6M99 - chains E and G of the 12 polymer chains in the assembly; structure by electron microscopy, 3.40 A resolution.

Chain E (and G):
Name: VP3
From: Grass carp reovirus
Notes: chain G of this document is another copy of the same molecule, construct and numbering; everything in this record applies to it too
Reference sequence: Q9E3V8 (Q9E3V8_9REOV); residues 1-1214 here = UniProt positions 1-1214
Sequence (1214 residues; each row starts with the number of its first residue):
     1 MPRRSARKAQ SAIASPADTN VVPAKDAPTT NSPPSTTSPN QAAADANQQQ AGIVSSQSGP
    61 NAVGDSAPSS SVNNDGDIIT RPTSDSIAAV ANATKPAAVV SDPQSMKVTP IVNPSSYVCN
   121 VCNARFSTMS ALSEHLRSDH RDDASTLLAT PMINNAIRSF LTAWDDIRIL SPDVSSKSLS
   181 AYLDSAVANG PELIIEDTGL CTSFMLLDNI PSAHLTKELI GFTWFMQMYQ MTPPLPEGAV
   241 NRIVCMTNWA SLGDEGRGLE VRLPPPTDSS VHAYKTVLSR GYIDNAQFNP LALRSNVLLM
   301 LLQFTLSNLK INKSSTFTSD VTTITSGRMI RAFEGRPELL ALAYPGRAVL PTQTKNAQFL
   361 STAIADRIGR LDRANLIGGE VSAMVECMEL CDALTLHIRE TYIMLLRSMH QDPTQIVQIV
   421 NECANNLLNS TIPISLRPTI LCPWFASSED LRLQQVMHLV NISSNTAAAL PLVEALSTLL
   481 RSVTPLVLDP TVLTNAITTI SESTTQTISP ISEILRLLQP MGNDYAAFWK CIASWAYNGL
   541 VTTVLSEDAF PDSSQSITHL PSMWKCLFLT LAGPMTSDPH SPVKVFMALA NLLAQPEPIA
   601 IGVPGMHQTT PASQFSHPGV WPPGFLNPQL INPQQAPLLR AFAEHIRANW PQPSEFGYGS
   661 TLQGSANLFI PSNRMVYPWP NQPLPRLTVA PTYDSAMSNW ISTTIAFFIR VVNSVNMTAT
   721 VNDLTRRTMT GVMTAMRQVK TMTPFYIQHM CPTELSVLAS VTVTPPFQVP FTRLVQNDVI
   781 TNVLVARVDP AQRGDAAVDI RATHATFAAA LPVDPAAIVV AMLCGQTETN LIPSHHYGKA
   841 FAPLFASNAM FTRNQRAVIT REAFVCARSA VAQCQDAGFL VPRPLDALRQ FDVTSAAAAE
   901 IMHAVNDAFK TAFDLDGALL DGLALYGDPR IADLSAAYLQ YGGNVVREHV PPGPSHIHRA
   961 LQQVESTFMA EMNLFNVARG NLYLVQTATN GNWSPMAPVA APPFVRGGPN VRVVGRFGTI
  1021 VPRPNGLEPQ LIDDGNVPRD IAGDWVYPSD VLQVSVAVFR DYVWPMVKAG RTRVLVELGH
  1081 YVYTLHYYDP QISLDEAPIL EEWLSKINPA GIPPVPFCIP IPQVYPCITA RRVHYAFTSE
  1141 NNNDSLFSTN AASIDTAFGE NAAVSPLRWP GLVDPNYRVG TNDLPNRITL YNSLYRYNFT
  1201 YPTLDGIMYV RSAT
Unresolved in the structure: 1-147, 1212-1214 (chain G: 1-150, 1212-1214)

Chain E / chain G interface:
Pairs across the interface (57):
  Asn154(E) - Phe160(G)
  Arg158(E) - Trp164(G)
  Leu161(E) - Leu161(G)  hydrophobic
  Arg168(E) - Arg158(G)
  Thr505(E) - Glu502(G)
  Thr505(E) - Ser503(G)
  Thr505(E) - Thr504(G)  hydrogen bond (backbone-backbone)
  Thr505(E) - Thr505(G)
  Gln506(E) - Ser501(G)
  Gln506(E) - Glu502(G)  hydrogen bond (side chain-backbone)
  Gln506(E) - Ser503(G)
  Thr507(E) - Glu502(G)  hydrogen bond (side chain-backbone)
  Thr507(E) - Thr504(G)
  Ile508(E) - Thr498(G)
  Ile508(E) - Thr499(G)
  Ile508(E) - Ile500(G)
  Ile508(E) - Ser501(G)
  Ser553(E) - Lys740(G)
  Ser554(E) - Val492(G)
  Ser554(E) - Gln826(G)
  Gln555(E) - Val492(G)  hydrogen bond (side chain-backbone)
  Gln555(E) - Asn495(G)
  Gln555(E) - Ala496(G)
  Gln555(E) - Lys740(G)  hydrogen bond (backbone-side chain)
  Ser556(E) - Gln738(G)  hydrogen bond (side chain-backbone)
  Ser556(E) - Lys740(G)  hydrogen bond
  His559(E) - Asn495(G)  hydrogen bond
  His559(E) - Thr499(G)
  Asn591(E) - Lys740(G)
  Leu592(E) - Lys740(G)  hydrogen bond (backbone-side chain)
  Ala594(E) - Tyr693(G)  hydrophobic
  Ala594(E) - Lys740(G)
  Gln595(E) - Tyr693(G)
  Gln595(E) - Ser702(G)  hydrogen bond
  Gln595(E) - Arg737(G)
  Gln595(E) - Gln738(G)
  Pro596(E) - Gln738(G)
  Pro604(E) - Leu687(G)  hydrophobic
  Gly605(E) - Thr688(G)
  His607(E) - Thr688(G)
  His607(E) - Ala690(G)
  His607(E) - Thr692(G)
  Thr609(E) - Ala690(G)
  Thr609(E) - Pro691(G)  hydrogen bond (side chain-backbone)
  Thr609(E) - Lys740(G)
  Thr718(E) - Arg727(G)  hydrogen bond (backbone-side chain)
  Ala719(E) - Arg727(G)
  Ala719(E) - Thr730(G)
  Ala719(E) - Gly731(G)
  Thr720(E) - Gly731(G)
  Thr720(E) - Thr734(G)
  Val721(E) - Arg727(G)
  Asn722(E) - Ser501(G)  hydrogen bond
  Asn722(E) - Glu502(G)
  Asn722(E) - Leu724(G)
  Asn722(E) - Thr728(G)
  Thr725(E) - Ser501(G)
Also at the interface, not in a pair above, chain E (33 interface residues in all): Ile557, Thr558, Leu560, Pro561, Thr610
Also at the interface, not in a pair above, chain G (37 interface residues in all): Asn154, Ile157, Ser698, Ala735, Val739

In short:
33 residues of chain E and 37 residues of chain G are in contact; the contacts include 13 hydrogen bonds.
Polar pairs include Gln506(E)-Glu502(G), Thr507(E)-Glu502(G) and Gln555(E)-Val492(G).
Chain E and chain G are both VP3 (Grass carp reovirus); the structure, In situ structure of transcriptional
enzyme complex and asymmetric inner capsid protein of aquareovirus at primed ..., was determined by electron
microscopy.
